Entry 6BVB (X-ray diffraction, 2.00 A resolution); this record covers chains V and C of the 4 polymer chains in the assembly.

== Chain V ==
Protein: von Hippel-Lindau disease tumor suppressor
Source organism: Homo sapiens
UniProtKB: P40337 (VHL_HUMAN), isoform P40337-3; residues 54-213 here correspond to UniProt positions 1-160 (UniProt number = residue number - 53)
Amino-acid sequence (162 residues; row label = number of the first residue in the row):
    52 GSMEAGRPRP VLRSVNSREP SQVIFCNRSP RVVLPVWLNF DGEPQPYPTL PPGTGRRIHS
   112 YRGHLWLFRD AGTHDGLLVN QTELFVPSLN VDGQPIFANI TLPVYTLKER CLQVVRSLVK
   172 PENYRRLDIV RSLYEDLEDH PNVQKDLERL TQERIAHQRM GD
Not modelled in the structure: 52-58, 210-213
Construct notes: expression tag (52-53)

== Chain C ==
Protein: Elongin-C
Source organism: Homo sapiens
UniProtKB: Q15369 (ELOC_HUMAN); numbering as in UniProt (aligned over 17-112)
Amino-acid sequence (96 residues; numbered 17 to 112; the number before each row is that of its first residue):
    17 MYVKLISSDG HEFIVKREHA LTSGTIKAML SGPGQFAENE TNEVNFREIP SHVLSKVCMY
    77 FTYKVRYTNS STEIPEFPIA PEIALELLMA ANFLDC
Not modelled in the structure: 50-56

== How chain V and chain C interact ==
Pairs across the interface - 35 pairs, chain V then chain C:
  R79(V) with E89(C)
  P81(V) with E92(C)
  R82(V) with E92(C), salt bridge
  Q132(V) with S86(C); S87(C)
  L153(V) with I90(C); P91(C); E92(C)
  V155(V) with Y83(C); T84(C); I90(C), hydrophobic
  Y156(V) with Y76(C), hydrogen bond (backbone-side chain)
  T157(V) with Y76(C); C112(C)
  L158(V) with Y76(C), hydrogen bond (backbone-side chain); F93(C), hydrophobic; A107(C), hydrophobic; C112(C), hydrogen bond (backbone-backbone)
  K159(V) with L104(C); A107(C); N108(C), hydrogen bond; C112(C), hydrogen bond (backbone-backbone)
  R161(V) with E92(C), salt bridge; F93(C), hydrogen bond (side chain-backbone); I95(C)
  C162(V) with I95(C), hydrophobic; L103(C), hydrophobic; L104(C)
  L163(V) with L104(C), hydrophobic
  V165(V) with A100(C), hydrophobic
  L169(V) with P97(C), hydrophobic
  L178(V) with L101(C), hydrophobic
  I180(V) with L101(C), hydrophobic
  V181(V) with M105(C)
  L184(V) with N108(C)
Interface residues without a listed pair, chain V (25 interface residues in all): S80, T152, P154, Q164, V166, S183
Interface residues without a listed pair, chain C (25 interface residues in all): V73, Y79, K80, N85, T88

== In short ==
The chain V/chain C interface involves 25 residues from each chain; the contacts include 6 hydrogen bonds and
2 salt bridges. Polar contacts include R82(V)-E92(C), R161(V)-E92(C) and Y156(V)-Y76(C).
Here chain V is von Hippel-Lindau disease tumor suppressor and chain C is Elongin-C, both from Homo sapiens.
Entry 6BVB (Crystal structure of HIF-2alpha-pVHL-elongin B-elongin C) was determined by X-ray diffraction.
